PDB entry 8E79 | electron microscopy, 3.71 A resolution | chains A and B of the 9 polymer chains in the assembly

== Chain A (and B) ==
Name: DNA-directed RNA polymerase subunit alpha
Organism: Mycobacterium tuberculosis
Notes: EC 2.7.7.6; chain B of this document is another copy of the same molecule, construct and numbering; everything in this record applies to it too
UniProt: A5U8D3 (RPOA_MYCTA); residues 1-347 here = UniProt positions 1-347
Amino-acid sequence (347 residues; each row starts with the number of its first residue):
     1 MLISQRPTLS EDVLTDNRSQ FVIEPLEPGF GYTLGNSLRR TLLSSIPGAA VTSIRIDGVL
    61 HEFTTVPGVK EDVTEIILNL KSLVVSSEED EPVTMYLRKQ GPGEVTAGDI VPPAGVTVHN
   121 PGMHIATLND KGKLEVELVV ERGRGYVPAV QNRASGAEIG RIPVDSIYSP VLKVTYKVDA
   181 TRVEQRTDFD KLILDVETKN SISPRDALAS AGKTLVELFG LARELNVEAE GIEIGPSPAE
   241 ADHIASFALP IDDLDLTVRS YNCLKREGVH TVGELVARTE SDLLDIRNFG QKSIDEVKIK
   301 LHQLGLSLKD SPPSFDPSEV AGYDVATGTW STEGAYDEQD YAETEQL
Not modelled in the structure: 227-347 (chain B: 238-347)

== Interface between chain A and chain B ==
Residue-residue contacts (61):
  Met1(A) with Glu141(B); Arg142(B), hydrogen bond (backbone-backbone)
  Leu2(A) with Arg142(B); Gly143(B)
  Arg6(A) with Glu217(B)
  Pro7(A) with Leu218(B), hydrophobic; Leu221(B)
  Thr8(A) with Leu221(B)
  Glu27(A) with Arg144(B), salt bridge
  Gly29(A) with Arg40(B), hydrogen bond (backbone-side chain)
  Phe30(A) with Arg40(B); Thr41(B); Leu215(B), hydrophobic; Leu218(B), hydrophobic
  Thr33(A) with Asn36(B); Ser37(B); Arg40(B)
  Leu34(A) with Phe219(B), hydrophobic
  Ser37(A) with Thr33(B); Ser37(B); Phe219(B)
  Leu38(A) with Phe219(B), hydrophobic
  Arg40(A) with Gly29(B), hydrogen bond (side chain-backbone); Thr33(B), hydrogen bond
  Thr41(A) with Thr33(B)
  Ser45(A) with Ile232(B)
  Pro47(A) with Glu230(B)
  Gly143(A) with Met1(B)
  Arg144(A) with Met1(B); Leu2(B); Glu27(B), salt bridge; Ile232(B)
  Arg186(A) with Val147(B); Ala149(B)
  Arg205(A) with Leu225(B)
  Asp206(A) with Asn226(B), hydrogen bond
  Leu208(A) with Leu225(B), hydrophobic
  Ala209(A) with Asn226(B); Ala229(B), hydrophobic
  Ser210(A) with Glu230(B), hydrogen bond (side chain-backbone)
  Lys213(A) with Arg223(B); Val227(B), hydrogen bond (side chain-backbone); Ala229(B)
  Thr214(A) with Ile232(B), hydrogen bond (side chain-backbone)
  Leu215(A) with Thr33(B); Phe219(B), hydrophobic
  Val216(A) with Phe219(B); Gly220(B)
  Glu217(A) with Ile232(B)
  Leu218(A) with Phe30(B), hydrophobic; Leu34(B), hydrophobic; Ile234(B), hydrophobic
  Phe219(A) with Leu34(B), hydrophobic; Leu215(B), hydrophobic; Val216(B); Phe219(B), hydrophobic
  Gly220(A) with Val216(B)
  Leu221(A) with Pro7(B), hydrophobic
  Glu224(A) with Arg6(B), salt bridge; Ser237(B)
  Leu225(A) with Arg205(B)
Interface residues without a listed pair, chain A (44 interface residues in all): Ile3, Leu9, Phe21, Leu26, Gln185, Gly212, Ala222, Arg223, Asn226
Interface residues without a listed pair, chain B (49 interface residues in all): Leu9, Glu11, Phe21, Tyr32, Ser44, Val150, Leu208, Ala209, Gly212, Lys213, Ala222, Gly231, Glu233

== Summary ==
44 residues of chain A and 49 residues of chain B are in contact, with 8 hydrogen bonds and 3 salt bridges.
Polar pairs include Glu27(A)-Arg144(B), Glu224(A)-Arg6(B) and Gly29(A)-Arg40(B).
Chain A and chain B are both DNA-directed RNA polymerase subunit alpha (Mycobacterium tuberculosis); the
structure, Mycobacterium tuberculosis RNAP paused elongation complex with Escherichia coli NusG transcription
factor, was determined by electron microscopy, deposited together with 8E74, 8E82, 8E8M and 8E95.
